Entry 3UN8 (X-ray diffraction, 2.70 A resolution); this record covers chains O and U of the 28 polymer chains in the assembly.

Chain O:
Protein: Proteasome component Y7
Source organism: Saccharomyces cerevisiae
Notes: EC 3.4.25.1
UniProtKB: P23639 (PSA2_YEAST); residue numbers follow UniProt; this construct covers 1-250
Chain sequence (250 residues; row label = number of the first residue in the row):
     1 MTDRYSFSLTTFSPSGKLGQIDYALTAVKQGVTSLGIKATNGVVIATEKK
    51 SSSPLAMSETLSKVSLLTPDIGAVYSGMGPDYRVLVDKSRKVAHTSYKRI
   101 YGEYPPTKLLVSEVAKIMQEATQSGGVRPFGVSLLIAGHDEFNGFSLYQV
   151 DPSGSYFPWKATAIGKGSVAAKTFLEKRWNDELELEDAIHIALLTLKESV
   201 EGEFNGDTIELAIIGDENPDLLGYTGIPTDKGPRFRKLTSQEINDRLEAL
UniProt features mapped onto this chain:
  - cross-link: Lys108 (Glycyl lysine isopeptide (Lys-Gly) (interchain with G-Cter in ubiquitin))

Chain U:
Protein: Proteasome component C7-alpha
Source organism: Saccharomyces cerevisiae
Notes: EC 3.4.25.1
UniProtKB: P21243 (PSA6_YEAST); residues -8 to 243 here correspond to UniProt positions 1-252 (UniProt number = residue number + 9)
Chain sequence (252 residues; each row starts with the number of its first residue; numbers below 1 keep their minus sign (Met-8 is residue -8)):
    -8 MSGAAAASAAGYDRHITIFSPEGRLYQVEYAFKATNQTNINSLAVRGKDC
    42 TVVISQKKVPDKLLDPTTVSYIFCISRTIGMVVNGPIPDARNAALRAKAE
    92 AAEFRYKYGYDMPCDVLAKRMANLSQIYTQRAYMRPLGVILTFVSVDEEL
   142 GPSIYKTDPAGYYVGYKATATGPKQQEITTNLENHFKKSKIDHINEESWE
   192 KVVEFAITHMIDALGTEFSKNDLEVGVATKDKFFTLSAENIEERLVAIAE
   242 QD
Not modelled in the structure: -8 to 0

Chain O / chain U interface:
Pairs across the interface (68; chain O residue first):
  Asp3(O) with Arg122(U), salt bridge; Tyr124(U)
  Tyr5(O) with Ile7(U); Ala123(U), hydrophobic; Tyr124(U), hydrophobic
  Leu9(O) with Ile7(U), hydrophobic; Ile9(U), hydrophobic; Ala123(U), hydrophobic
  Gln20(O) with Ile9(U); Phe10(U), hydrogen bond (side chain-backbone)
  Tyr23(O) with Phe10(U); Ser11(U); Pro12(U), hydrophobic; Gly14(U)
  Ala24(O) with Phe10(U), hydrophobic
  Thr26(O) with Glu13(U)
  Ala27(O) with Gly14(U)
  Ser52(O) with Tyr153(U)
  Ser53(O) with Thr170(U); Glu174(U)
  Pro54(O) with Lys158(U); Glu174(U)
  Leu55(O) with Tyr157(U); Lys158(U), hydrogen bond (backbone-backbone); Ala159(U); Thr170(U); Leu173(U), hydrophobic; Glu174(U); Phe177(U), hydrophobic
  Ala56(O) with Gly156(U); Tyr157(U), hydrophobic
  Met57(O) with Val155(U); Gly156(U), hydrogen bond (backbone-backbone); Tyr157(U); Lys158(U)
  Thr60(O) with Tyr146(U); Val155(U); Gly156(U), hydrogen bond (side chain-backbone)
  Leu61(O) with Tyr153(U); Val155(U), hydrophobic
  Met78(O) with Phe10(U), hydrophobic; Leu16(U), hydrophobic
  Pro80(O) with Gln117(U); Ala151(U); Gly152(U); Tyr153(U)
  Asp81(O) with Gln117(U)
  Arg83(O) with Ala113(U), hydrogen bond (side chain-backbone); Asn114(U); Gly152(U), hydrogen bond (side chain-backbone); Tyr154(U)
  Val84(O) with Asn114(U); Gln117(U)
  Asp87(O) with Lys110(U), salt bridge; Asn114(U)
  Gly125(O) with Arg122(U)
  Gly126(O) with Arg122(U); Ala123(U), hydrogen bond (backbone-backbone)
  Val127(O) with Gln121(U); Arg122(U)
  Arg128(O) with Thr8(U); Phe10(U); Leu16(U); Thr120(U), hydrogen bond (side chain-backbone); Gln121(U), hydrogen bond (backbone-backbone)
  Pro129(O) with Phe10(U)
  Phe130(O) with Gln121(U)
  Gly131(O) with Phe10(U)
Also at the interface, not in a pair above, chain O (33 interface residues in all): Thr2, Gln30, Arg90, Ala121
Also at the interface, not in a pair above, chain U (33 interface residues in all): Arg37

In short:
The chain O/chain U interface involves 33 residues from each chain; the contacts include 9 hydrogen bonds and
2 salt bridges. Polar contacts include Asp3(O)-Arg122(U), Asp87(O)-Lys110(U) and Gln20(O)-Phe10(U).
Chain O is Proteasome component Y7 and chain U is Proteasome component C7-alpha, both from Saccharomyces
cerevisiae; the structure, Yeast 20S proteasome in complex with PR-957 (epoxide), was determined by X-ray
diffraction together with 3UN4 from the same study.
